PDB entry 5BOL | X-ray diffraction, 1.98 A resolution | chains P and A of the 4 polymer chains in the assembly

# Chain P
Molecule: 10-nt DNA strand
Sequence (10 nucleotides; row label = number of the first residue in the row):
     1 GCTGATGCGC
Bound ions: Na+: DG9 (shared with Thr-101(A), Val-103(A), Ile-106(A) of chain A); Mg2+: DC10 (together with 1GC) (shared with Asp-190(A), Asp-192(A), Asp-256(A) of chain A)

# Chain A
Protein: DNA polymerase beta
From: Homo sapiens
Notes: EC 2.7.7.7, 4.2.99.-
Reference sequence: P06746 (DPOLB_HUMAN); residue numbers follow UniProt; this construct covers 1-335
Sequence (335 residues; row label = number of the first residue in the row):
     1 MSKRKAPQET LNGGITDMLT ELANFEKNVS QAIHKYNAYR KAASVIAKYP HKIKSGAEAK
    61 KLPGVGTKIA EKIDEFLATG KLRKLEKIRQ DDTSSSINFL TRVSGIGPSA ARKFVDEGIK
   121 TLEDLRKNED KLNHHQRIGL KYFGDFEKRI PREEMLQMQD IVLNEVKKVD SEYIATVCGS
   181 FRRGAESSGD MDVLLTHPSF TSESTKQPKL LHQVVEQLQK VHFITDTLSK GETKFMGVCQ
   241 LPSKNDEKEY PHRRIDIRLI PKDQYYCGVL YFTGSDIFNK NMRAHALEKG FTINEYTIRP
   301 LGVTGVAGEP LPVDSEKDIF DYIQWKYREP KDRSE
Disordered / not traced: 1-9, 305
Bound ions: Na+: Thr-101, Val-103, Ile-106 (shared with DG9(P) of chain P); Mg2+ site 1: Asp-190, Asp-192, Asp-256 (together with 1GC) (shared with DC10(P) of chain P); Mg2+ site 2: Asp-190, Asp-192 (together with 1GC)
Residues lining bound ligands: 1GC (2'-deoxy-5'-O-[(R)-hydroxy{[(S)-hydroxy(phosphonooxy)phosphoryl]methyl}phosphoryl]guanosine): Arg-149, Gly-179, Ser-180, Arg-183, Ser-188, Gly-189, Asp-190, Asp-192, Asp-256, Tyr-271, Phe-272, Thr-273, Gly-274, Ser-275, Asp-276, Asn-279, Arg-283
Curated features (UniProtKB/Swiss-Prot):
  - region: Arg-183 to Asp-192 (DNA-binding)
  - active site: Lys-72 (Nucleophile)
  - binding site (K(+)): Lys-60, Leu-62, Val-65, Thr-101, Val-103, Ile-106
  - binding site (Na(+)): Lys-60, Leu-62, Val-65, Thr-101, Val-103, Ile-106
  - binding site (dATP): Arg-149, Ser-180, Arg-183, Gly-189, Asp-190
  - binding site (dCTP): Arg-149, Ser-180, Arg-183, Gly-189, Asp-190
  - binding site (dGTP): Arg-149, Ser-180, Arg-183, Gly-189, Asp-190, Asp-192
  - binding site (dTTP): Arg-149, Ser-180, Arg-183, Gly-189, Asp-190
  - binding site (Mg(2+)): Asp-190, Asp-192, Asp-256
  - modified residue: Lys-72 (N6-acetyllysine), Arg-83 (Omega-N-methylarginine), Arg-152 (Omega-N-methylarginine)
  - cross-link (Glycyl lysine isopeptide (Lys-Gly)): Lys-41 (interchain with G-Cter in ubiquitin), Lys-61 (interchain with G-Cter in ubiquitin), Lys-81 (interchain with G-Cter in ubiquitin)
  - natural variant: Leu-22 (L22P: Found in a gastric cancer sample; uncertain significance), Tyr-39 (Y39C: Found in a gastric cancer sample; uncertain significance), Gly-118 (G118V: Decreased DNA-directed DNA polymerase activity), Arg-137 (R137Q: Decreased function in base-excision repair), Arg-149 (R149I: Decreased DNA-directed DNA polymerase activity), Asp-160 (D160N: Found in a gastric cancer sample; uncertain significance), Cys-239 (C239R: Found in a gastric cancer sample; uncertain significance), Lys-289 (K289M: Found in a colon cancer sample; uncertain significance), Asn-294 (N294D: Found in a gastric cancer sample; uncertain significance), Glu-295 (E295K: Found in a gastric cancer sample; uncertain significance)
  - mutagenesis: Phe-25 (F25W: No effect on 5'-dRP lyase activity. Decreased ssDNA binding), His-34 (H34G: Decreased 5'-dRP lyase activity. Decreased ssDNA binding), Lys-35 (K35A: Decreased 5'-dRP lyase activity. Decreased ssDNA binding. Loss of 5'-dRP lyase activity; when associated with A-68 and A-72. Decreased ssDNA binding; when associated with A-68 and A-72 ...), Tyr-39 (Y39F: No effect on 5'-dRP lyase activity; Y39Q: Abolishes DNA polymerase and 5'-dRP lyase activity), Lys-41 (K41R: Abolishes ubiquitination; when associated with R-61 and R-81), Lys-60 (K60A: Decreased 5'-dRP lyase activity. Decreased ssDNA binding), Lys-61 (K61R: Abolishes ubiquitination; when associated with R-41 and R-81), Lys-68 (K68A: No effect on 5'-dRP lyase activity. Decreased ssDNA binding. Loss of 5'-dRP lyase activity; when associated with A-35 and A-72. Decreased ssDNA binding; when associated with A-35 and A-72 ...), Glu-71 (E71Q: No effect on 5'-dRP lyase activity. No effect on structure shown by circular dichroism. No effect on ssDNA binding), Lys-72 (K72A: Severely reduced 5'-dRP lyase activity. Does not affect ssDNA binding. Loss of 5'-dRP lyase activity; when associated with A-35 and A-68. Decreased ssDNA binding ...), Glu-75 (E75A: Slightly decreased 5'-dRP lyase activity. Decreased ssDNA binding. No effect on structure shown by circular dichroism), Lys-81 (K81R: Abolishes ubiquitination; when associated with R-41 and R-61), 5 further mutagenesis entries in UniProt
From the paper describing this entry:
  - binding site for the 16-nt DNA strand: Asn-37, Arg-283

# How chain P and chain A interact
Pairs across the interface (17):
  DG7(P) with Ser-109(A), phosphate contact
  DC8(P) with Gly-105(A), phosphate contact; Gly-107(A), hydrogen bond to the phosphate; Pro-108(A), phosphate contact; Ser-109(A), hydrogen bond to the phosphate; Ala-110(A), hydrogen bond to the phosphate
  DG9(P) with Val-103(A), phosphate contact; Ser-104(A), phosphate contact; Gly-105(A), hydrogen bond to the phosphate; Ile-106(A), phosphate contact; His-135(A), sugar contact; Met-236(A), phosphate contact
  DC10(P) with Asp-192(A), phosphate contact; Met-236(A), sugar contact; Arg-254(A), salt bridge to the phosphate; Asp-256(A), phosphate contact; Tyr-271(A), hydrogen bond to the base
Interface residues without a listed pair, chain A (18 interface residues in all): Lys-27, Asp-190, Lys-234, Phe-272

# Summary
The interface between chain P and chain A involves 4 residues on one side and 18 on the other; the contacts
include 5 hydrogen bonds and 1 salt bridge. Polar contacts include DC10(P)/Tyr-271(A), DC8(P)/Gly-107(A) and
DC8(P)/Ser-109(A). Bound to chain A: compound 1GC. The paper reports a binding site for the 16-nt DNA strand
at Asn-37(A) and Arg-283(A).
Chain P is a 10-nt DNA strand and chain A is DNA polymerase beta (Homo sapiens); the structure, DNA polymerase
beta ternary complex with a templating 5ClC and incoming dGTP analog, was determined by X-ray diffraction,
deposited together with 5BOM and 5BPC.
